1PMT - chain A; structure by X-ray diffraction, 2.50 A resolution.

[Chain A]
Protein: Glutathione transferase
Source organism: Proteus mirabilis
Notes: EC 2.5.1.18
UniProt: P15214 (GST_PROMI); numbering as in UniProt (aligned over 1-203)
Sequence (203 residues; numbered 1 to 203; the number before each row is that of its first residue):
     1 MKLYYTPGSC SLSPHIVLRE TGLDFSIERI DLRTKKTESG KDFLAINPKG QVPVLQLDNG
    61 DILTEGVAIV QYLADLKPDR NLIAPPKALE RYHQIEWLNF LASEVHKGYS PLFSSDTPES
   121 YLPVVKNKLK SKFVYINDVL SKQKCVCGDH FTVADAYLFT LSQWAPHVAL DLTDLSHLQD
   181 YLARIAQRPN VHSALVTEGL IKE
Not modelled in the structure: 202-203
Covalently attached groups: glutathione (GSH) linked to Cys10
Residues lining bound ligands: glutathione (GSH): Ser9, Leu32, Lys35, Gly50, Gln51, Val52, Pro53, Glu65, Gly66, Asn99, Ser103, Glu104, His106, Lys107, Tyr157, Trp164

[In short]
Glutathione is covalently linked to Cys10.
Chain A is Glutathione transferase (Proteus mirabilis); the structure, Glutathione transferase from proteus
mirabilis, was determined by X-ray diffraction together with 2PMT from the same study.
